5YY4 - chains A and B; structure by X-ray diffraction, 1.59 A resolution.

Chain A:
Protein: scFv 4B08
From: Mus musculus
Notes: antibody fragment or engineered binder
Chain sequence (252 residues; each row starts with the number of its first residue):
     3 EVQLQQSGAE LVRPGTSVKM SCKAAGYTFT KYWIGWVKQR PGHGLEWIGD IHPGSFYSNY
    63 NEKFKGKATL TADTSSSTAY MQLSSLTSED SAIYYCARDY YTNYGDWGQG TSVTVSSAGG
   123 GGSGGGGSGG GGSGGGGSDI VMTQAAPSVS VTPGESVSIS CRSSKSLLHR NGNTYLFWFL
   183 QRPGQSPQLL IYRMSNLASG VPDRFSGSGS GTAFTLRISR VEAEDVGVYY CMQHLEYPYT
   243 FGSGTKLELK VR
Not modelled in the structure: 120-135
Cystine bridges: Cys24-Cys98, Cys163-Cys233

Chain B:
Protein: C-C chemokine receptor type 5
Reference sequence: P51681 (CCR5_HUMAN); residues 1-9 here correspond to UniProt positions 11-19 (UniProt number = residue number + 10)
Chain sequence (9 residues; row label = number of the first residue in the row):
     1 DINYYTSEP
Not modelled in the structure: 1
Modified residues: Tyr4 (O-sulfo-L-tyrosine; TYS); Tyr5 (O-sulfo-L-tyrosine; TYS)
Curated features (UniProtKB/Swiss-Prot):
  - modified residue (Sulfotyrosine): Tyr4, Tyr5

How chain A and chain B interact:
Residue-residue contacts (29; chain A residue first):
  Lys33(A) - Ile2(B)
  Tyr34(A) - Ile2(B)  hydrophobic
  Trp35(A) - Ile2(B)
  Trp35(A) - Asn3(B)  hydrogen bond (side chain-backbone)
  Trp35(A) - Tyr4(B)
  Trp35(A) - Tyr5(B)
  Trp35(A) - Thr6(B)
  Trp35(A) - Ser7(B)
  Asp52(A) - Ser7(B)  hydrogen bond
  His54(A) - Asn3(B)
  His54(A) - Tyr4(B)
  Ser57(A) - Tyr4(B)  hydrogen bond (side chain-backbone)
  Tyr59(A) - Tyr4(B)
  Tyr59(A) - Tyr5(B)
  Asn61(A) - Tyr5(B)  hydrogen bond (side chain-backbone)
  Asp101(A) - Ser7(B)
  Tyr103(A) - Ile2(B)  hydrophobic
  His171(A) - Pro9(B)  hydrogen bond (side chain-backbone)
  Tyr177(A) - Pro9(B)
  His236(A) - Ser7(B)
  His236(A) - Pro9(B)
  Leu237(A) - Glu8(B)
  Leu237(A) - Pro9(B)
  Glu238(A) - Glu8(B)
  Tyr239(A) - Thr6(B)
  Tyr239(A) - Ser7(B)  hydrogen bond (side chain-backbone)
  Tyr239(A) - Glu8(B)  hydrogen bond (backbone-side chain)
  Tyr241(A) - Ser7(B)  hydrogen bond
  Tyr241(A) - Glu8(B)  hydrogen bond (side chain-backbone)
Also at the interface, not in a pair above, chain A (18 interface residues in all): Thr104

Overview:
Chain A and chain B form an interface of 18 and 8 residues respectively, with 9 hydrogen bonds. Polar contacts
include Trp35(A)-Asn3(B), Asp52(A)-Ser7(B) and Ser57(A)-Tyr4(B).
Chain A is scFv 4B08 (Mus musculus) and chain B is C-C chemokine receptor type 5; the structure, Crystal
structure of the scFv antibody 4B08 with sulfated epitope peptide, was determined by X-ray diffraction.
